3J1B - chains D and J of the 16 polymer chains in the assembly; structure by electron microscopy, 4.90 A resolution (low resolution: residue-level contacts below are approximate; hydrogen-bond / salt-bridge calls are withheld).

Chain D (and J):
Molecule: Chaperonin alpha subunit
From: Acidianus tengchongensis
Notes: chain J of this document is another copy of the same molecule, construct and numbering; everything in this record applies to it too
UniProtKB: Q877H0 (Q877H0_9CREN); numbering as in UniProt (aligned over 1-563)
Chain sequence (563 residues; row label = number of the first residue in the row):
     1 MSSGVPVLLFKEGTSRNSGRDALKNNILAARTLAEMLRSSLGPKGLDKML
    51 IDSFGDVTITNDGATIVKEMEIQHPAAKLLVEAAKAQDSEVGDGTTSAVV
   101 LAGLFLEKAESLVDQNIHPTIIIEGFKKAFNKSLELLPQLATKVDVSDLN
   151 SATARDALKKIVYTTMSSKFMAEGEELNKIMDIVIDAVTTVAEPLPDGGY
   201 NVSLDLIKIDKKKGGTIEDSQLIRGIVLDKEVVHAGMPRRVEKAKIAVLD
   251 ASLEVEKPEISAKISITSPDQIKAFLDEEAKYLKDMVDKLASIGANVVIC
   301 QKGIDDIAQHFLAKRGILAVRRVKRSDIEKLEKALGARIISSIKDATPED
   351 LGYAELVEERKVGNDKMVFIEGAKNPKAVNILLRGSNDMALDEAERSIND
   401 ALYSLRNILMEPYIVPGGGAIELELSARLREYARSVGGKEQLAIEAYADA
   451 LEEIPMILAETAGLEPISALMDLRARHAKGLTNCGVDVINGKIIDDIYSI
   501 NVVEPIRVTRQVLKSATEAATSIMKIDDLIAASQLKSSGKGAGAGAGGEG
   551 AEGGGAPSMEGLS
Disordered / not traced: 1-13, 533-563

Chain D / chain J interface:
Pairs across the interface - 12 pairs, chain D then chain J:
  Gln115(D) - Ile467(J)
  Gly438(D) - Met471(J)
  Lys439(D) - Glu465(J)
  Gln441(D) - Met471(J)
  Leu442(D) - Ile467(J)
  Glu465(D) - Lys439(J)
  Ile467(D) - Gln115(J)
  Ile467(D) - Lys439(J)
  Ile467(D) - Leu442(J)
  Ser468(D) - Lys439(J)
  Met471(D) - Gly438(J)
  Met471(D) - Lys439(J)
Interface residues without a listed pair, chain D (11 interface residues in all): Ile117, Arg474
Interface residues without a listed pair, chain J (9 interface residues in all): Gln441, Ser468

Overview:
11 residues of chain D and 9 residues of chain J are in contact.
Chain D and chain J are both Chaperonin alpha subunit (Acidianus tengchongensis); the structure, Cryo-EM
structure of 8-fold symmetric rATcpn-alpha in apo state, was determined by electron microscopy, deposited
together with 3J1C, 3J1E and 3J1F.
